3UOA - chains B and L of the 4 polymer chains in the assembly; structure by X-ray diffraction, 1.75 A resolution.

== Chain B ==
Protein: Mucosa-associated lymphoid tissue lymphoma translocation protein 1
Organism: Homo sapiens
UniProt: Q9UDY8 (MALT1_HUMAN); residue numbers follow UniProt; this construct covers 339-719
Amino-acid sequence (390 residues; numbered 338 to 727; the number before each row is that of its first residue):
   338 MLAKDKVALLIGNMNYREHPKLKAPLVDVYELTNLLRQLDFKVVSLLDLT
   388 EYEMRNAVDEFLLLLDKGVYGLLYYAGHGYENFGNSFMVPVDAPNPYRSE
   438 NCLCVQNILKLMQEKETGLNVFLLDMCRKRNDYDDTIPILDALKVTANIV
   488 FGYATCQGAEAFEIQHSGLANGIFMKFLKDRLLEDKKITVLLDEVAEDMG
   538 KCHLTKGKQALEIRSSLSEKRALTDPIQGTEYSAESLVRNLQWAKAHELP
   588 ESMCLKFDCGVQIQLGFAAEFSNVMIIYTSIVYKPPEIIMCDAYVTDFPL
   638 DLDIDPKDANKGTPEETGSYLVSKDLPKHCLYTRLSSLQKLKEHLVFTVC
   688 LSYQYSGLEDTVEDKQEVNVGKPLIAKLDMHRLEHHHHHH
Unresolved in the structure: 566-579, 716-727
Sequence notes: expression tag (338, 720-727)
Swiss-Prot annotation at these positions:
  - motif: Leu369 to Leu376 (Nuclear export signal)
  - active site: His415, Cys464
What the authors report for this chain:
  - catalytic residues: Cys464
  - binding site for Z-Val-Arg-Pro-DL-Arg-fluoromethylketone (chain L): Pro362, Asp365, Gly416, Asp462, Cys464, Glu497, Ala498, Phe499, Glu500, Ile501, Gln502, Leu541, Lys545
  - specificity-determining residues: Asp365, Glu500
  - self-association interface (contacts with another copy of this molecule); pairs are residue here / residue on that copy: Lys524-Asp530, Thr526-Asp530 (hydrogen bond), Glu534-Lys524, Glu534-Lys557, Ile550-Ser552 (backbone contact)
  - contacts within the chain: Leu363-Phe608 (hydrophobic contact), Leu363-Tyr657 (hydrophobic contact), Val364-Tyr657 (hydrophobic contact), Glu368-Tyr657 (hydrogen bond), Val381-Ile712 (hydrophobic contact), Ser382-Ser609 (hydrogen bond), Ser382-Asn610, Leu384-Asn610 (hydrogen bond), Leu384-Phe608 (hydrophobic contact), Glu390-Gln676 (hydrogen bond), Glu390-Lys677, Leu506-Tyr657 (hydrophobic contact)

== Chain L ==
Protein: Z-Val-Arg-Pro-DL-Arg-fluoromethylketone
Amino-acid sequence (6 residues; numbered 0 to 5; the number before each row is that of its first residue; numbering starts at 0):
     0 XVRPRX
Unresolved in the structure: 0, 5
Modified positions: PHQ (benzyl chlorocarbonate) at position 0; CF0 (fluoromethane) at position 5

== Interface between chain B and chain L ==
Residue-residue contacts (32; chain B residue first):
  Lys358(B) - Arg2(L)
  Leu359(B) - Arg2(L)
  Leu359(B) - Pro3(L)
  Leu359(B) - Arg4(L)
  Ala361(B) - Arg4(L)
  Pro362(B) - Arg4(L)
  Asp365(B) - Arg4(L)  salt bridge
  Ala413(B) - Arg4(L)
  Gly414(B) - Arg4(L)
  His415(B) - Pro3(L)
  His415(B) - Arg4(L)
  Gly416(B) - Arg4(L)  hydrogen bond (backbone-backbone)
  Asp462(B) - Arg4(L)  salt bridge
  Met463(B) - Arg4(L)
  Cys464(B) - Pro3(L)
  Cys464(B) - Arg4(L)  hydrogen bond (backbone-backbone)
  Glu497(B) - Pro3(L)
  Ala498(B) - Arg2(L)
  Ala498(B) - Pro3(L)
  Ala498(B) - Arg4(L)  hydrogen bond (backbone-backbone)
  Phe499(B) - Val1(L)  hydrophobic
  Phe499(B) - Arg2(L)
  Phe499(B) - Pro3(L)
  Glu500(B) - Val1(L)
  Glu500(B) - Arg2(L)  salt bridge
  Glu500(B) - Arg4(L)  salt bridge
  Ile501(B) - Arg2(L)
  Gln502(B) - Val1(L)  hydrogen bond (side chain-backbone)
  Gln502(B) - Arg2(L)
  His503(B) - Arg2(L)
  Leu541(B) - Val1(L)  hydrophobic
  Lys545(B) - Val1(L)
Interface residues without a listed pair, chain B (24 interface residues in all): Lys360, Tyr411, Gly509

== Summary ==
24 residues of chain B and 4 residues of chain L are in contact; the contacts include 4 hydrogen bonds and 4
salt bridges. Polar pairs include Asp365(B)-Arg4(L), Asp462(B)-Arg4(L) and Glu500(B)-Arg2(L). The paper
reports the catalytic residue Cys464(B); a binding site for Z-Val-Arg-Pro-DL-Arg-fluoromethylketone (chain L)
at Pro362(B), Asp365(B) and Gly416(B) among others.
Here chain B is Mucosa-associated lymphoid tissue lymphoma translocation protein 1 (Homo sapiens) and chain L
is Z-Val-Arg-Pro-DL-Arg-fluoromethylketone. Entry 3UOA (Crystal structure of the MALT1 paracaspase (P21 form))
was determined by X-ray diffraction together with 3UO8 from the same study.
